Entry 1Y1K (X-ray diffraction, 1.56 A resolution); this record covers chains E and I.

[Chain E]
Molecule: subtilisin BPN'
Source organism: Bacillus amyloliquefaciens
Notes: EC 3.4.21.62; engineered mutation(s): C-terminal 6-His tag
UniProtKB: P00782 (SUBT_BACAM); residues 1-275 here correspond to UniProt positions 108-382 (UniProt number = residue number + 107)
Chain sequence (281 residues; row label = number of the first residue in the row):
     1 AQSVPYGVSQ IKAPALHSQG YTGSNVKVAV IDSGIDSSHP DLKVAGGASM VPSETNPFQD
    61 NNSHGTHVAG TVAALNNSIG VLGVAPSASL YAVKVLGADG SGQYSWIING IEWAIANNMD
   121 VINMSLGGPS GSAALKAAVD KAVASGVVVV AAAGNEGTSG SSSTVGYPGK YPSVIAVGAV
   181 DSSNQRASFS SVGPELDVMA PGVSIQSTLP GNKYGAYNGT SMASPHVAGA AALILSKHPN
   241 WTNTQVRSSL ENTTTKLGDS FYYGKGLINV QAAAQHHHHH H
Construct notes: expression tag (276-281)
Bound ions: Ca2+: Q2, D41, L75, N77, I79, V81; Na+: G169, Y171, V174

[Chain I]
Molecule: chymotrypsin inhibitor 2
Source organism: Hordeum vulgare
UniProtKB: Q40059 (Q40059_HORVU); residues 21-83 here correspond to UniProt positions 22-84 (UniProt number = residue number + 1)
Chain sequence (64 residues; numbered 20 to 83; the number before each row is that of its first residue):
    20 MKTEWPELVG KSVEEAKKVI LQDKPAAQII VLPVGTIVAM EYRIDRVRLF VDRLDNIAQV
    80 PRVG
Construct notes: initiating methionine (20); engineered mutation A58 (Thr59 in Q40059)

[Interface between chain E and chain I]
Residue-residue contacts - 43 pairs, chain E then chain I:
  H64(E) - A58(I)
  H64(E) - M59(I)
  H64(E) - E60(I)
  L96(E) - I56(I)
  L96(E) - A58(I)  hydrophobic
  D99(E) - I49(I)
  D99(E) - L51(I)
  G100(E) - V57(I)
  G100(E) - A58(I)  hydrogen bond (backbone-backbone)
  S101(E) - L51(I)
  S101(E) - I56(I)
  S101(E) - V57(I)
  G102(E) - T55(I)
  G102(E) - I56(I)  hydrogen bond (backbone-backbone)
  Q103(E) - T55(I)
  Y104(E) - G54(I)
  Y104(E) - I56(I)  hydrophobic
  I107(E) - I56(I)  hydrophobic
  S125(E) - A58(I)
  S125(E) - M59(I)  hydrogen bond (backbone-backbone)
  L126(E) - I56(I)  hydrophobic
  L126(E) - V57(I)
  L126(E) - M59(I)
  G127(E) - I56(I)
  G127(E) - V57(I)  hydrogen bond (backbone-backbone)
  G127(E) - M59(I)
  P129(E) - Q78(I)
  A152(E) - M59(I)  hydrophobic
  G154(E) - M59(I)
  N155(E) - M59(I)  hydrogen bond (side chain-backbone)
  N155(E) - E60(I)  hydrogen bond (side chain-backbone)
  N155(E) - Y61(I)
  N155(E) - R81(I)  hydrogen bond (backbone-side chain)
  E156(E) - R81(I)  salt bridge
  F189(E) - Y61(I)  hydrophobic
  Y217(E) - R62(I)  hydrogen bond
  N218(E) - E60(I)
  N218(E) - Y61(I)  hydrogen bond (backbone-backbone)
  G219(E) - M59(I)
  G219(E) - Y61(I)
  T220(E) - M59(I)  hydrogen bond (backbone-backbone)
  S221(E) - M59(I)  hydrogen bond (side chain-backbone)
  S221(E) - E60(I)  hydrogen bond (side chain-backbone)
Interface residues without a listed pair, chain E (26 interface residues in all): G128, L135, M222

[Summary]
26 residues of chain E and 13 residues of chain I are in contact; the contacts include 12 hydrogen bonds and 1
salt bridge. Among the polar pairs are E156(E)-R81(I), N155(E)-M59(I) and N155(E)-E60(I).
Chain E is subtilisin BPN' (Bacillus amyloliquefaciens) and chain I is chymotrypsin inhibitor 2 (Hordeum
vulgare); the structure, Crystal structure of the complex of subtilisin BPN' with chymotrypsin inhibitor 2
T58A mutant, was determined by X-ray diffraction together with 1Y33, 1Y34, 1Y3B, 1Y3C, 1Y3D, 1Y3F and 3
further entries from the same study.
